PDB entry 6OCW | X-ray diffraction, 2.60 A resolution | chains C and K of the 28 polymer chains in the assembly

== Chain C ==
Protein: Proteasome subunit alpha
Source organism: Mycobacterium tuberculosis (strain ATCC 25618 / H37Rv)
Notes: EC 3.4.25.1
Reference sequence: P9WHU1 (PSA_MYCTU); residue numbers follow UniProt; this construct covers 10-248
Chain sequence (240 residues; each row starts with the number of its first residue):
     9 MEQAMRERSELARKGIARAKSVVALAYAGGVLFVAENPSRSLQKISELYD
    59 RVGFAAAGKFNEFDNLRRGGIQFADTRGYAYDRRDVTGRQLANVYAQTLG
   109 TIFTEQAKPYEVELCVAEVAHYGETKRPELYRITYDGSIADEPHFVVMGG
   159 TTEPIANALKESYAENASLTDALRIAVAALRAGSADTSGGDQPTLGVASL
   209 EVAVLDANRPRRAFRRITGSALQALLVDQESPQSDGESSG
Not modelled in the structure: 192-202, 236-248
Construct notes: initiating methionine (9)
Small-molecule neighbours: dimethylformamide (DMF): N73, L74, G77, G78, F81, V102, Y103, T106
Swiss-Prot annotation at these positions:
  - modified residue (Phosphothreonine): T84, T178, T202

== Chain K ==
Protein: Proteasome subunit beta
Source organism: Mycobacterium tuberculosis (strain ATCC 25618 / H37Rv)
Notes: EC 3.4.25.1
Reference sequence: P9WHT9 (PSB_MYCTU); residues 1-234 here correspond to UniProt positions 58-291 (UniProt number = residue number + 57)
Chain sequence (234 residues; each row starts with the number of its first residue):
     1 TTIVALKYPGGVVMAGDRRSTQGNMISGRDVRKVYITDDYTATGIAGTAA
    51 VAVEFARLYAVELEHYEKLEGVPLTFAGKINRLAIMVRGNLAAAMQGLLA
   101 LPLLAGYDIHASDPQSAGRIVSFDAAGGWNIEEEGYQAVGSGSLFAKSSM
   151 KKLYSQVTDGDSGLRVAVEALYDAADDDSATGGPDLVRGIFPTAVIIDAD
   201 GAVDVPESRIAELARAIIESRSGADTFGSDGGEK
Not modelled in the structure: 224-234
Small-molecule neighbours:
  - M6M (N-{(2S)-1-({(2S)-1-[(2,4-difluorobenzyl)amino]-1-oxopropan-2-yl}amino)-4-[(2S)-2-methylpiperidin-1-yl]-1,4-dioxobutan-2-yl}-5-methyl-1,2-oxazole-3-carboxamide (non-preferred name)), molecule 1: T1, R19, S20, T21, Q22, S27, V31, R32, K33, I45, A46, G47, T48, A49, A52, V53
  - M6M, molecule 2: L91, S122, F123, D124, A125, A126, G128, W129, N130
Swiss-Prot annotation at these positions:
  - active site: T1 (Nucleophile)
  - site: T1 (Covalent link with the inhibitor MLN-273)
Reported in the primary citation:
  - binding site for M6M: T21, Q22, S27, G47, A49, A50, D124, A125, A126

== Interface between chain C and chain K ==
Contacting residue pairs (21):
  R85(C) with E70(K), salt bridge
  Y87(C) with N81(K), hydrogen bond (backbone-side chain)
  A88(C) with N81(K), hydrogen bond (backbone-side chain); R82(K), hydrogen bond (backbone-side chain); I85(K)
  Y89(C) with Y66(K); L74(K), hydrophobic; G78(K); N81(K), hydrogen bond (backbone-side chain); R82(K)
  D90(C) with T75(K); A77(K); G78(K)
  R92(C) with T75(K)
  D93(C) with Y66(K); L74(K); T75(K), hydrogen bond (side chain-backbone); G78(K)
  R97(C) with E70(K)
  Q98(C) with Y66(K), hydrogen bond; E70(K), hydrogen bond
Also at the interface, not in a pair above, chain K (10 interface residues in all): P73

== Summary ==
The interface between chain C and chain K involves 9 residues on one side and 10 on the other; the contacts
include 7 hydrogen bonds and 1 salt bridge. Among the polar pairs are R85(C)-E70(K), Y87(C)-N81(K) and
A88(C)-N81(K). The paper reports a binding site for M6M at T21(K), Q22(K) and S27(K) among others.
Chain C is Proteasome subunit alpha and chain K is Proteasome subunit beta, both from Mycobacterium
tuberculosis (strain ATCC 25618 / H37Rv); the structure, Crystal Structure of Mycobacterium tuberculosis
Proteasome in Complex with Phenylimidazole-based Inhibitor A85, was determined by X-ray diffraction, deposited
together with 6OCZ and 6ODE.
